Entry 6D3M (X-ray diffraction, 2.03 A resolution); this record covers chains A and B.

[Chain A (and B)]
Protein: FT_T dioxygenase
Source organism: Sphingobium herbicidovorans
Notes: EC 1.14.11.44; chain B of this document is another copy of the same molecule, construct and numbering; everything in this record applies to it too
Chain sequence (295 residues; each row starts with the number of its first residue):
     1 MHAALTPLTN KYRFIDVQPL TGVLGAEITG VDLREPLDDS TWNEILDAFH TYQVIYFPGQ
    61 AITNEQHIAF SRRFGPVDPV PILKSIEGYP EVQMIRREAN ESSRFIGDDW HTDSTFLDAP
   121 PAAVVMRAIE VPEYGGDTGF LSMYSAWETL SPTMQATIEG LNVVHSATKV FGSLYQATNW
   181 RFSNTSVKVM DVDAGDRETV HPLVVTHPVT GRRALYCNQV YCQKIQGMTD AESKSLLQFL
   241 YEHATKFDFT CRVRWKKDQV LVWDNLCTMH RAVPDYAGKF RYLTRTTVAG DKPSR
Disordered / not traced: 1-9 (chain B: 1-10)
Bound ions: Co2+: His111, Asp113, His270 (together with 2-oxoglutaric acid)
Residues lining bound ligands:
  - 2-oxoglutaric acid (AKG): Ile95, Ile106, Gly107, His111, Asp113, Met126, Asp137, Thr138, Trp255, Trp263, His270, Ala272, Arg281, Arg285
  - FTJ ((2R)-2-{4-[(6-chloroquinoxalin-2-yl)oxy]phenoxy}propanoic acid): Val80, Ile82, Leu83, Arg104, Ile106, Gly107, Asp108, Asp109, His111, Thr112, Asp113, Ser114, Lys169, Val170, Trp180, Phe182, Val220, Tyr221, Arg285

[Chain A / chain B interface]
Residue-residue contacts (37; chain A residue first):
  Pro19(A) - Glu133(B)
  Pro19(A) - Tyr134(B)
  Pro19(A) - Arg254(B)  hydrogen bond (backbone-side chain)
  Leu20(A) - Arg254(B)
  Thr21(A) - Tyr134(B)
  Thr21(A) - Arg252(B)
  Thr21(A) - Asp275(B)
  Gly22(A) - Asp275(B)  hydrogen bond (backbone-side chain)
  Val23(A) - Asp275(B)
  Trp110(A) - Phe247(B)  hydrophobic
  Glu133(A) - Pro19(B)
  Tyr134(A) - Pro19(B)
  Tyr134(A) - Thr21(B)
  Gly139(A) - Phe247(B)
  Phe247(A) - Trp110(B)  hydrophobic
  Phe247(A) - Gly139(B)
  Phe247(A) - Thr250(B)
  Phe247(A) - Arg252(B)
  Phe247(A) - Arg271(B)
  Phe247(A) - Val273(B)  hydrophobic
  Asp248(A) - Arg271(B)  salt bridge
  Asp248(A) - Pro274(B)
  Thr250(A) - Phe247(B)
  Thr250(A) - Arg252(B)  hydrogen bond (backbone-side chain)
  Arg252(A) - Thr21(B)
  Arg252(A) - Phe247(B)
  Arg252(A) - Thr250(B)  hydrogen bond (side chain-backbone)
  Arg254(A) - Pro19(B)  hydrogen bond (side chain-backbone)
  Arg254(A) - Leu20(B)
  Arg271(A) - Phe247(B)
  Arg271(A) - Asp248(B)  salt bridge
  Val273(A) - Phe247(B)  hydrophobic
  Val273(A) - Asp248(B)
  Pro274(A) - Asp248(B)
  Asp275(A) - Thr21(B)
  Asp275(A) - Gly22(B)  hydrogen bond (side chain-backbone)
  Asp275(A) - Val23(B)
Other interface residues (no listed pair), chain A (23 interface residues in all): Gln18, Gly135, Asp137, Cys251, Ala272
Other interface residues (no listed pair), chain B (22 interface residues in all): Gln18, Gly135, Asp137, Cys251

[Summary]
23 residues of chain A face 22 of chain B across their interface, with 6 hydrogen bonds and 2 salt bridges.
Polar pairs include Asp248(A)-Arg271(B), Pro19(A)-Arg254(B) and Gly22(A)-Asp275(B). Bound to chain A: compound
FTJ and 2-oxoglutaric acid.
Both chains are FT_T dioxygenase (Sphingobium herbicidovorans). Entry 6D3M (FT_T dioxygenase with bound
quizalofop) was determined by X-ray diffraction together with 6D0O, 6D1O, 6D3H, 6D3I and 6D3J from the same
study.
